Entry 7VXA (electron microscopy, 3.90 A resolution); this record covers chains D and B of the 4 polymer chains in the assembly.

== Chain D ==
Protein: Spike glycoprotein
From: Severe acute respiratory syndrome coronavirus 2
UniProtKB: P0DTC2 (SPIKE_SARS2); residue numbers follow UniProt; this construct covers 1-1208
Chain sequence (1261 residues; row label = number of the first residue in the row):
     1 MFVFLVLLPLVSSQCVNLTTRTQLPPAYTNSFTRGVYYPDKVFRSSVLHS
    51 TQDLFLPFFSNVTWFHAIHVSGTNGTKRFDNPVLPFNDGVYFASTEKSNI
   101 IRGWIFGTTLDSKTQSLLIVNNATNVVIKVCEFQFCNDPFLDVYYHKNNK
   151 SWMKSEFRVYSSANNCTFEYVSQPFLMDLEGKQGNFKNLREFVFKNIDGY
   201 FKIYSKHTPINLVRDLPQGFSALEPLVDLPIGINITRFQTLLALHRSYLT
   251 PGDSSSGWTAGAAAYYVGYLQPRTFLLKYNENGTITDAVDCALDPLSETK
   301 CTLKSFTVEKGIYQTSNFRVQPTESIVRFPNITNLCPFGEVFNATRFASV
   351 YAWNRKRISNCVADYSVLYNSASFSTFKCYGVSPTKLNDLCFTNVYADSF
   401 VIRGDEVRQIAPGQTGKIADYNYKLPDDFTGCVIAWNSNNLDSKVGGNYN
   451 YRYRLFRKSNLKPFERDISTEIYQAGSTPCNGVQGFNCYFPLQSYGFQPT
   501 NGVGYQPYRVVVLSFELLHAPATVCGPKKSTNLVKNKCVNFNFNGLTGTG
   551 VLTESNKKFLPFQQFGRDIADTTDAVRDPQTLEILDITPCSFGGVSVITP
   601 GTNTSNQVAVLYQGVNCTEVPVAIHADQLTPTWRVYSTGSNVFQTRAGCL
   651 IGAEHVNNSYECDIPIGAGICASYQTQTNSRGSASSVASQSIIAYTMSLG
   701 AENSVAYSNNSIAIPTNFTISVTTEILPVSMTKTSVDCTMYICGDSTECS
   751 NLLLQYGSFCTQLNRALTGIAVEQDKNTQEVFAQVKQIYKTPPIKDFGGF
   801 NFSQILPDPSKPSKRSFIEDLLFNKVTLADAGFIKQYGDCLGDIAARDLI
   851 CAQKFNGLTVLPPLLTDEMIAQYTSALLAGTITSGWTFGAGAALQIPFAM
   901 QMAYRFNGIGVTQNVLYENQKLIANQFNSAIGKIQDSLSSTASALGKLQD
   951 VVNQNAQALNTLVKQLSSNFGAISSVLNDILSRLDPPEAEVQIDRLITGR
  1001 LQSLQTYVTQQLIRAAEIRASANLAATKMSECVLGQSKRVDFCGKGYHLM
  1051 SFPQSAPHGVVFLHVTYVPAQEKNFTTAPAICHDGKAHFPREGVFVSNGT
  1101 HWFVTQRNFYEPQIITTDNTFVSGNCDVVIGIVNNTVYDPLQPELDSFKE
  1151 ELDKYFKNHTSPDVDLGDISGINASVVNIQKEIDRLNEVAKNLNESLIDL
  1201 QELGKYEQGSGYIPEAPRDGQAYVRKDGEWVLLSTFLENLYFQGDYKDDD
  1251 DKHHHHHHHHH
Unresolved in the structure: 1-13, 70-76, 248-254, 621-640, 677-688, 828-847, 1148-1261
Disulfide bonds: Cys-131/Cys-166, Cys-291/Cys-301, Cys-336/Cys-361, Cys-379/Cys-432, Cys-391/Cys-525, Cys-480/Cys-488, Cys-538/Cys-590, Cys-617/Cys-649, Cys-662/Cys-671, Cys-738/Cys-760, Cys-743/Cys-749, Cys-1032/Cys-1043, Cys-1082/Cys-1126
Sequence notes: variant Asp-142 (Gly in P0DTC2), Lys-154 (Glu in P0DTC2), Arg-452 (Leu in P0DTC2), Gln-484 (Glu in P0DTC2), Gly-614 (Asp in P0DTC2), Arg-681 (Pro in P0DTC2), Gly-682 (Arg in P0DTC2), Ser-683 (Arg in P0DTC2), Ser-685 (Arg in P0DTC2), Pro-986 (Lys in P0DTC2), Pro-987 (Val in P0DTC2); expression tag (1209-1261)
Curated features (UniProtKB/Swiss-Prot):
  - region: Asn-280 to Cys-301 (Putative superantigen), Arg-403 to Asp-405 (Integrin-binding motif), Asn-448 to Tyr-451, Tyr-453 to Phe-456 (Immunodominant HLA epitope recognized by the CD8+), Ser-816 to Tyr-837 (Fusion peptide 1), Lys-835 to Phe-855 (Fusion peptide 2), Asp-1163 to Glu-1202 (Heptad repeat 2)
  - site: Arg-815, Ser-816 (Cleavage)
  - glycosylation: Asn-17 (N-linked (GlcNAc...) (complex) asparagine), Asn-61 (N-linked (GlcNAc...) (hybrid) asparagine), Asn-74 (N-linked (GlcNAc...) (complex) asparagine), Asn-122 (N-linked (GlcNAc...) (hybrid) asparagine), Asn-149 (N-linked (GlcNAc...) (complex) asparagine), Asn-165 (N-linked (GlcNAc...) (complex) asparagine), Asn-234 (N-linked (GlcNAc...) (high mannose) asparagine), Asn-282 (N-linked (GlcNAc...) (complex) asparagine), Thr-323 (O-linked (GalNAc) threonine), Ser-325 (O-linked (HexNAc...) serine), Asn-331 (N-linked (GlcNAc...) (complex) asparagine), Asn-343 (N-linked (GlcNAc...) (complex) asparagine), Asn-603 (N-linked (GlcNAc...) (hybrid) asparagine), Asn-616 (N-linked (GlcNAc...) (complex) asparagine), Asn-657 (N-linked (GlcNAc...) (complex) asparagine), Thr-676 (O-linked (GlcNAc...) threonine), Thr-678 (O-linked (GlcNAc...) threonine), Asn-709 (N-linked (GlcNAc...) (high mannose) asparagine), Asn-717 (N-linked (GlcNAc...) (hybrid) asparagine), Asn-801 (N-linked (GlcNAc...) (hybrid) asparagine) and 6 more in UniProt
  - natural variant: Leu-5 (L5F: In strain: Iota/B.1.526), Ser-13 (S13I: In strain: Epsilon/B.1.427/B.1.429), Leu-18 (L18F: In strain: Beta/B.1.351, Gamma/P.1 and 1 more), Thr-19 (T19I: In strain: Omicron/BQ.1.1, Omicron/XBB.1.5 and 1 more; T19R: In strain: Delta/B.1.617.2, Omicron/BA.2 and 4 more), Thr-20 (T20N: In strain: Gamma/P.1), Leu-24 to Ala-27 (sequence variant, change not given here; In strain: Omicron/BA.2, Omicron/BA.2.12.1 and 6 more), Pro-26 (P26S: In strain: Gamma/P.1), Gln-52 (Q52H: In strain: Omicron/EG.5.1), Ala-67 (A67V: In strain: Eta/B.1.525, Omicron/BA.1), His-69 to Val-70 (deletion: In strain: Alpha/B.1.1.7, Eta/B.1.525 and 5 more), Gly-75 (G75V: In strain: Lambda/C.37), Thr-76 (T76I: In strain: Lambda/C.37), 81 further natural variant entries in UniProt
  - mutagenesis: His-69 to Val-70 (Increased incorporation of cleaved spike into virions), Asn-121 (N121Q: Partial loss of biliverdin affinity), Arg-190 (R190K: Partial loss of biliverdin affinity), Asn-234 (N234Q: Increased resistance to neutralizing antibodies), Asn-331 (N331Q: Reduced viral infectivity), Asn-343 (N343Q: Reduced viral infectivity), Tyr-453 (Y453F: Decreased HLA binding to NF9 epitope. Increased binding affinity to human ACE2), Ala-475 (A475V: Increased resistance to neutralizing antibodies), Val-483 (V483A: Increased resistance to neutralizing antibodies), Phe-490 (F490L: Increased resistance to neutralizing antibodies and human covalescent sera neutralization), Gln-493 (Q493N: Reduced host ACE2-binding affinity in vitro; Q493Y: Reduced host ACE2-binding affinity in vitro), Asn-501 (N501T: Reduced host ACE2-binding affinity in vitro; N501Y: Increased binding affinity to human ACE2), 7 further mutagenesis entries in UniProt

== Chain B ==
Protein: Spike glycoprotein
From: Severe acute respiratory syndrome coronavirus 2
UniProtKB: P0DTC2 (SPIKE_SARS2); the author numbering skips numbers that UniProt does not, so the offset changes along the chain: 1-827 = UniProt 1-827; 834-1214 = UniProt 828-1208
Chain sequence (1261 residues; row label = number of the first residue in the row; note: 6 numbers in that range are skipped by the numbering (no residue carries them; nothing is unmodelled there)):
     1 MFVFLVLLPLVSSQCVNLTTRTQLPPAYTNSFTRGVYYPDKVFRSSVLHS
    51 TQDLFLPFFSNVTWFHAIHVSGTNGTKRFDNPVLPFNDGVYFASTEKSNI
   101 IRGWIFGTTLDSKTQSLLIVNNATNVVIKVCEFQFCNDPFLDVYYHKNNK
   151 SWMKSEFRVYSSANNCTFEYVSQPFLMDLEGKQGNFKNLREFVFKNIDGY
   201 FKIYSKHTPINLVRDLPQGFSALEPLVDLPIGINITRFQTLLALHRSYLT
   251 PGDSSSGWTAGAAAYYVGYLQPRTFLLKYNENGTITDAVDCALDPLSETK
   301 CTLKSFTVEKGIYQTSNFRVQPTESIVRFPNITNLCPFGEVFNATRFASV
   351 YAWNRKRISNCVADYSVLYNSASFSTFKCYGVSPTKLNDLCFTNVYADSF
   401 VIRGDEVRQIAPGQTGKIADYNYKLPDDFTGCVIAWNSNNLDSKVGGNYN
   451 YRYRLFRKSNLKPFERDISTEIYQAGSTPCNGVQGFNCYFPLQSYGFQPT
   501 NGVGYQPYRVVVLSFELLHAPATVCGPKKSTNLVKNKCVNFNFNGLTGTG
   551 VLTESNKKFLPFQQFGRDIADTTDAVRDPQTLEILDITPCSFGGVSVITP
   601 GTNTSNQVAVLYQGVNCTEVPVAIHADQLTPTWRVYSTGSNVFQTRAGCL
   651 IGAEHVNNSYECDIPIGAGICASYQTQTNSRGSASSVASQSIIAYTMSLG
   701 AENSVAYSNNSIAIPTNFTISVTTEILPVSMTKTSVDCTMYICGDSTECS
   751 NLLLQYGSFCTQLNRALTGIAVEQDKNTQEVFAQVKQIYKTPPIKDFGGF
   801 NFSQILPDPSKPSKRSFIEDLLFNKVT
   834 LADAGFIKQYGDCLGDIAARDLICAQKFNGLTVLPPLLTDEMIAQYTSAL
   884 LAGTITSGWTFGAGAALQIPFAMQMAYRFNGIGVTQNVLYENQKLIANQF
   934 NSAIGKIQDSLSSTASALGKLQDVVNQNAQALNTLVKQLSSNFGAISSVL
   984 NDILSRLDPPEAEVQIDRLITGRLQSLQTYVTQQLIRAAEIRASANLAAT
  1034 KMSECVLGQSKRVDFCGKGYHLMSFPQSAPHGVVFLHVTYVPAQEKNFTT
  1084 APAICHDGKAHFPREGVFVSNGTHWFVTQRNFYEPQIITTDNTFVSGNCD
  1134 VVIGIVNNTVYDPLQPELDSFKEELDKYFKNHTSPDVDLGDISGINASVV
  1184 NIQKEIDRLNEVAKNLNESLIDLQELGKYEQGSGYIPEAPRDGQAYVRKD
  1234 GEWVLLSTFLENLYFQGDYKDDDDKHHHHHHHHH
Unresolved in the structure: 1-13, 70-76, 248-254, 621-640, 677-688, 834-853, 1154-1267
Disulfide bonds: Cys-131/Cys-166, Cys-291/Cys-301, Cys-336/Cys-361, Cys-379/Cys-432, Cys-391/Cys-525, Cys-480/Cys-488, Cys-538/Cys-590, Cys-617/Cys-649, Cys-662/Cys-671, Cys-738/Cys-760, Cys-743/Cys-749, Cys-1038/Cys-1049, Cys-1088/Cys-1132
Sequence notes: variant Asp-142 (Gly in P0DTC2), Lys-154 (Glu in P0DTC2), Arg-452 (Leu in P0DTC2), Gln-484 (Glu in P0DTC2), Gly-614 (Asp in P0DTC2), Arg-681 (Pro in P0DTC2), Gly-682 (Arg in P0DTC2), Ser-683 (Arg in P0DTC2), Ser-685 (Arg in P0DTC2), Pro-992 (Lys986 in P0DTC2), Pro-993 (Val987 in P0DTC2); expression tag (1215-1267)
Curated features (UniProtKB/Swiss-Prot):
  - region: Asn-280 to Cys-301 (Putative superantigen), Arg-403 to Asp-405 (Integrin-binding motif), Asn-448 to Tyr-451, Tyr-453 to Phe-456 (Immunodominant HLA epitope recognized by the CD8+), Ser-816 to Tyr-843 (Fusion peptide 1), Lys-841 to Phe-861 (Fusion peptide 2), Asp-1169 to Glu-1208 (Heptad repeat 2)
  - site: Arg-815, Ser-816 (Cleavage)
  - glycosylation: Asn-17 (N-linked (GlcNAc...) (complex) asparagine), Asn-61 (N-linked (GlcNAc...) (hybrid) asparagine), Asn-74 (N-linked (GlcNAc...) (complex) asparagine), Asn-122 (N-linked (GlcNAc...) (hybrid) asparagine), Asn-149 (N-linked (GlcNAc...) (complex) asparagine), Asn-165 (N-linked (GlcNAc...) (complex) asparagine), Asn-234 (N-linked (GlcNAc...) (high mannose) asparagine), Asn-282 (N-linked (GlcNAc...) (complex) asparagine), Thr-323 (O-linked (GalNAc) threonine), Ser-325 (O-linked (HexNAc...) serine), Asn-331 (N-linked (GlcNAc...) (complex) asparagine), Asn-343 (N-linked (GlcNAc...) (complex) asparagine), Asn-603 (N-linked (GlcNAc...) (hybrid) asparagine), Asn-616 (N-linked (GlcNAc...) (complex) asparagine), Asn-657 (N-linked (GlcNAc...) (complex) asparagine), Thr-676 (O-linked (GlcNAc...) threonine), Thr-678 (O-linked (GlcNAc...) threonine), Asn-709 (N-linked (GlcNAc...) (high mannose) asparagine), Asn-717 (N-linked (GlcNAc...) (hybrid) asparagine), Asn-801 (N-linked (GlcNAc...) (hybrid) asparagine) and 6 more in UniProt

== How chain D and chain B interact ==
Pairs across the interface - 109 pairs, chain D then chain B:
  Tyr-38(D) / Leu-560(B)
  Val-42(D) / Phe-565(B)  hydrophobic
  Phe-43(D) / Gln-563(B)
  Phe-43(D) / Phe-565(B)
  Phe-43(D) / Gly-566(B)
  Arg-44(D) / Arg-567(B)
  Arg-44(D) / Asp-571(B)  salt bridge
  Ser-45(D) / Arg-567(B)
  Val-47(D) / Arg-567(B)
  Val-47(D) / Ile-569(B)  hydrophobic
  Leu-48(D) / Arg-567(B)
  His-49(D) / Arg-567(B)
  Pro-225(D) / Phe-562(B)
  Asn-282(D) / Lys-558(B)
  Asn-282(D) / Gln-563(B)
  Thr-284(D) / Leu-560(B)
  Asp-737(D) / Asn-317(B)  hydrogen bond
  Met-740(D) / Asn-317(B)
  Met-740(D) / Arg-319(B)
  Asp-745(D) / Arg-319(B)  salt bridge
  Gln-755(D) / Ser-974(B)  hydrogen bond (backbone-side chain)
  Gln-755(D) / Asn-975(B)
  Gln-755(D) / Phe-976(B)  hydrogen bond (backbone-backbone)
  Gln-755(D) / Gly-977(B)
  Tyr-756(D) / Gln-971(B)
  Ser-758(D) / Thr-967(B)
  Ser-758(D) / Gln-971(B)  hydrogen bond
  Phe-759(D) / Gln-971(B)
  Gln-762(D) / Thr-967(B)
  Gln-762(D) / Gln-1016(B)
  Lys-786(D) / Leu-699(B)
  Lys-786(D) / Gly-700(B)
  Gln-787(D) / Ala-701(B)
  Gln-787(D) / Asn-703(B)  hydrogen bond
  Ile-788(D) / Leu-699(B)  hydrophobic
  Ile-788(D) / Gly-700(B)
  Ile-788(D) / Ala-701(B)  hydrogen bond (backbone-backbone)
  Ile-788(D) / Glu-702(B)
  Ile-788(D) / Asn-703(B)  hydrogen bond (backbone-backbone)
  Tyr-789(D) / Asn-703(B)
  Lys-790(D) / Glu-702(B)  salt bridge
  Asp-796(D) / Asn-709(B)  hydrogen bond
  Ala-852(D) / Asp-568(B)
  Lys-854(D) / Phe-592(B)
  Phe-855(D) / Pro-589(B)
  Phe-855(D) / Phe-592(B)
  Gly-857(D) / Phe-592(B)
  Pro-863(D) / Ala-668(B)
  Leu-864(D) / Pro-665(B)  hydrophobic
  Leu-864(D) / Ile-666(B)
  Leu-864(D) / Gly-667(B)
  Leu-864(D) / Gly-669(B)  hydrogen bond (backbone-backbone)
  Leu-864(D) / Ile-670(B)
  Leu-865(D) / Met-697(B)  hydrophobic
  Thr-866(D) / Ala-668(B)
  Thr-866(D) / Gly-669(B)
  Met-869(D) / Thr-696(B)
  Met-869(D) / Met-697(B)  hydrophobic
  Gln-872(D) / Leu-699(B)
  Tyr-873(D) / Leu-699(B)
  Thr-883(D) / Tyr-707(B)  hydrogen bond (backbone-side chain)
  Ser-884(D) / Tyr-707(B)  hydrogen bond (backbone-side chain)
  Trp-886(D) / Tyr-1053(B)
  Trp-886(D) / Arg-1113(B)
  Gly-889(D) / Asp-1047(B)
  Gly-889(D) / Lys-1051(B)
  Ala-890(D) / Gly-1052(B)
  Ala-890(D) / Val-1074(B)
  Gly-891(D) / Val-1074(B)
  Ala-892(D) / Pro-1075(B)
  Ala-892(D) / Ala-1076(B)
  Ala-892(D) / Glu-1078(B)
  Ala-893(D) / Glu-1078(B)
  Leu-894(D) / Ala-713(B)
  Leu-894(D) / Pro-715(B)  hydrophobic
  Leu-894(D) / Glu-1078(B)
  Gln-895(D) / Val-705(B)
  Gln-895(D) / Ala-706(B)
  Gln-895(D) / Tyr-707(B)
  Gln-895(D) / Ser-711(B)  hydrogen bond
  Gln-895(D) / Ile-712(B)  hydrogen bond (side chain-backbone)
  Gln-895(D) / Ala-713(B)  hydrogen bond (backbone-backbone)
  Gln-895(D) / Asn-1080(B)  hydrogen bond
  Ile-896(D) / Tyr-707(B)
  Pro-897(D) / Asn-709(B)
  Pro-897(D) / Ser-711(B)
  Met-900(D) / Thr-1083(B)  hydrogen bond
  Tyr-904(D) / Arg-1113(B)
  Gln-913(D) / Pro-1096(B)
  Asn-914(D) / Phe-1095(B)
  Asn-914(D) / Ser-1129(B)  hydrogen bond
  Tyr-917(D) / Pro-1085(B)
  Tyr-917(D) / Phe-1095(B)  hydrophobic
  Glu-918(D) / Ser-1129(B)
  Glu-918(D) / Gly-1130(B)  hydrogen bond (side chain-backbone)
  Glu-918(D) / Val-1134(B)
  Gln-920(D) / Ile-1136(B)
  Lys-921(D) / Ile-1136(B)
  Val-963(D) / Ala-570(B)  hydrophobic
  Leu-1012(D) / Ile-1019(B)  hydrophobic
  Arg-1019(D) / Glu-1023(B)  salt bridge
  Ser-1030(D) / Val-1046(B)
  Ser-1030(D) / Asp-1047(B)
  Glu-1031(D) / Arg-1045(B)  salt bridge
  Leu-1034(D) / Val-1046(B)  hydrophobic
  Leu-1034(D) / Asp-1047(B)
  Gly-1035(D) / Val-1046(B)
  Glu-1111(D) / Ser-1129(B)
  Ser-1147(D) / Leu-1151(B)
Also at the interface, not in a pair above, chain D (80 interface residues in all): Tyr-279, Gly-757, Arg-765, Glu-773, Pro-792, Leu-861, Pro-862, Thr-887, Thr-912, Gln-1002, Gln-1005, Thr-1027, Gln-1036, Leu-1141, Glu-1144
Also at the interface, not in a pair above, chain B (82 interface residues in all): Thr-302, Gln-613, Ala-647, Cys-671, Ser-704, Ser-708, Gln-963, Gly-1005, Gln-1008, Ser-1009, Thr-1012, Ala-1084, Val-1100, Phe-1127, Val-1135, Leu-1147

== Overview ==
80 residues of chain D face 82 of chain B across their interface; the contacts include 18 hydrogen bonds and 5
salt bridges. Polar contacts include Arg-44(D)/Asp-571(B), Asp-745(D)/Arg-319(B) and Lys-790(D)/Glu-702(B).
UniProt lists 20 mutagenesis sites on chain D.
Chain D and chain B are both Spike glycoprotein (Severe acute respiratory syndrome coronavirus 2); the
structure, SARS-CoV-2 Kappa variant spike protein in complex with ACE2, state C2a, was determined by electron
microscopy together with 7VX4, 7VX5, 7VX9, 7VXB, 7VXC, 7VXD and 3 further entries from the same study.
